5DX3 - chains A and B of the 4 polymer chains in the assembly; structure by X-ray diffraction, 2.09 A resolution.

== Chain A ==
Molecule: Estrogen receptor
From: Homo sapiens
UniProt: P03372 (ESR1_HUMAN); residue numbers follow UniProt; this construct covers 297-554
Amino-acid sequence (261 residues; row label = number of the first residue in the row):
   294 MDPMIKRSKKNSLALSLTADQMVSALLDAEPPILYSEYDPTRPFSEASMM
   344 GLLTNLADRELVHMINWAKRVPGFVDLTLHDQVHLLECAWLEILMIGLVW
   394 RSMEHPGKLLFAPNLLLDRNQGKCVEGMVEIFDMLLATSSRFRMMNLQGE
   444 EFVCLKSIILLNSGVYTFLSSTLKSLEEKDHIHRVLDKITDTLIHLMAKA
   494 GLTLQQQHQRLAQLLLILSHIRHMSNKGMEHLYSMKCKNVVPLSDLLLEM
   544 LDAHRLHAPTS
Disordered / not traced: 294-306, 462-471, 548-554
Construct notes: initiating methionine (294); expression tag (295-296); engineered mutation Ser537 (Tyr in P03372)
Small-molecule neighbours: estradiol (EST): Met343, Leu346, Leu349, Ala350, Glu353, Leu384, Leu387, Met388, Leu391, Arg394, Phe404, Met421, Ile424, Leu428, Gly521, His524, Leu525

== Chain B ==
Molecule: Estrogen receptor
From: Homo sapiens
UniProt: P03372 (ESR1_HUMAN); residue numbers follow UniProt; this construct covers 297-554
Amino-acid sequence (261 residues; numbered 294 to 554; the number before each row is that of its first residue):
   294 MDPMIKRSKKNSLALSLTADQMVSALLDAEPPILYSEYDPTRPFSEASMM
   344 GLLTNLADRELVHMINWAKRVPGFVDLTLHDQVHLLECAWLEILMIGLVW
   394 RSMEHPGKLLFAPNLLLDRNQGKMVEGMVEIFDMLLATSSRFRMMNLQGE
   444 EFVCLKSIILLNSGVYTFLSSTLKSLEEKDHIHRVLDKITDTLIHLMAKA
   494 GLTLQQQHQRLAQLLLILSHIRHMSNKGMEHLYSMKCKNVVPLSDLLLEM
   544 LDAHRLHAPTS
Disordered / not traced: 294-307, 331-336, 458, 462-471, 549-554
Construct notes: initiating methionine (294); expression tag (295-296); conflict Met417 (Cys in P03372); engineered mutation Ser537 (Tyr in P03372)
Small-molecule neighbours: estradiol (EST): Met343, Leu346, Leu349, Ala350, Glu353, Leu384, Leu387, Met388, Leu391, Arg394, Phe404, Met421, Ile424, Leu428, Gly521, His524, Leu525

== Chain A / chain B interface ==
Contacting residue pairs - 47 pairs, chain A then chain B:
  Arg434(A) with His476(B), hydrogen bond
  Ile451(A) with Leu509(B), hydrophobic
  Asn455(A) with Leu509(B); Ser512(B)
  Tyr459(A) with Ala430(B); Arg434(B); Ile510(B); His513(B)
  His476(A) with Arg434(B)
  Asp480(A) with Gln502(B); Gln506(B), hydrogen bond
  Thr483(A) with His501(B); Ala505(B)
  Asp484(A) with Gln498(B); Gln502(B), hydrogen bond
  Ile487(A) with His501(B)
  Leu497(A) with Leu497(B), hydrophobic; His501(B)
  His501(A) with Thr483(B); Asp484(B), salt bridge; Ile487(B); His501(B); Leu504(B)
  Gln502(A) with Asp480(B); Asp484(B), hydrogen bond
  Leu504(A) with His501(B)
  Ala505(A) with Thr483(B); Leu508(B), hydrophobic
  Gln506(A) with Asp480(B), hydrogen bond
  Leu508(A) with Ala505(B), hydrophobic
  Leu509(A) with Ile451(B), hydrophobic; Asn455(B)
  Leu511(A) with Leu509(B), hydrophobic; Ser512(B)
  Ser512(A) with Leu511(B); Ser512(B), hydrogen bond (side chain-backbone); Arg515(B), hydrogen bond
  His513(A) with Asn455(B), hydrogen bond (side chain-backbone); Tyr459(B); Arg515(B), hydrogen bond
  Arg515(A) with Ser512(B), hydrogen bond; His516(B)
  His516(A) with Arg515(B); Asn519(B), hydrogen bond
  Asn519(A) with His516(B), hydrogen bond; Asn519(B), hydrogen bond
  His547(A) with Lys520(B)
Also at the interface, not in a pair above, chain A (27 interface residues in all): Ala430, Thr460, Asp473
Also at the interface, not in a pair above, chain B (31 interface residues in all): Met437, Ser456, Thr460, Leu479

== Overview ==
27 residues of chain A face 31 of chain B across their interface, with 13 hydrogen bonds and 1 salt bridge.
Polar pairs include His501(A)-Asp484(B), Arg434(A)-His476(B) and Asp480(A)-Gln506(B). Chain A binds estradiol.
Chain B binds estradiol.
Here chain A is Estrogen receptor and chain B is Estrogen receptor, both from Homo sapiens. Entry 5DX3
(Estrogen Receptor Alpha Ligand Binding Domain Y537S Mutant in Complex with Stapled Peptide SRC2-P3 and
Estradiol) was determined by X-ray diffraction, deposited together with 5DXE, 5DXB, 5DXG and 5HYR.
